PDB entry 6PUI | X-ray diffraction, 1.96 A resolution | chains A and G of the 4 polymer chains in the assembly

# Chain A
Protein: Major histocompatibility complex class I-related gene protein
Source organism: Homo sapiens
Reference sequence: Q95460 (HMR1_HUMAN); residues 1-270 here correspond to UniProt positions 23-292 (UniProt number = residue number + 22)
Sequence (271 residues; row label = number of the first residue in the row; numbering starts at 0):
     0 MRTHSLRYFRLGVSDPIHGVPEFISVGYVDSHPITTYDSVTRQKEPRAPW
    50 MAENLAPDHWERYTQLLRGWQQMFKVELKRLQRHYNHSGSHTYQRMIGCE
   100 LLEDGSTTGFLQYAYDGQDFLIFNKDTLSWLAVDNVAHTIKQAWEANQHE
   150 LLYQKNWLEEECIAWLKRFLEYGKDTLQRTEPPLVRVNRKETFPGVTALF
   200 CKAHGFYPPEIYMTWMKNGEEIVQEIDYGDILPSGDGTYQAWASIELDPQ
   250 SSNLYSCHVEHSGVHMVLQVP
Disordered / not traced: 190-195
Sequence notes: initiating methionine (0); conflict Ser261 (Cys283 in Q95460)
UniProt features mapped onto this chain:
  - binding site (5-(2-oxoethylideneamino)-6-(D-ribitylamino)uracil): Arg9, Ser24, Lys43, Arg94, Tyr152, Gln153
  - binding site (5-(2-oxopropylideneamino)-6-(D-ribitylamino)uracil): Arg9, Ser24, Lys43, Arg94, Tyr152, Gln153
  - binding site (7-hydroxy-6-methyl-8-(1-D-ribityl)lumazine): Arg9, Ser24, Lys43, Arg94, Tyr152, Gln153
  - binding site (8-(9H-purin-6-yl)-2-oxa-8-azabicyclo[3.3.1]nona-3,6-diene-4,6-dicarbaldehyde): Arg9, Lys43, His58, Arg94
  - binding site (2-amino-4-oxopteridine-6-carbaldehyde): Lys43
  - binding site (pyridoxal): Lys43
  - glycosylation: Asn85 (N-linked (GlcNAc...) asparagine)
Disulfide bonds: Cys98-Cys161, Cys200-Cys256
Covalently attached groups: compound Q7P linked to Lys43
Small-molecule neighbours: Q7P (6-[(4-hydroxybutyl)amino]-5-[(E)-(2-oxopropylidene)amino]pyrimidine-2,4(1H,3H)-dione): Tyr7, Phe8, Arg9, Ser24, Thr34, His58, Tyr62, Leu66, Trp69, Arg94, Ile96, Tyr152, Trp156

# Chain G
Protein: Human TCR beta chain
Source organism: Homo sapiens
Sequence (246 residues; each row starts with the number of its first residue; numbering starts at 0):
     0 MNAGVTQTPKFQVLKTGQSMTLQCAQDMNHNSMYWYRQDPGMGLRLIYYS
    50 ASEGTTDKGEVPNGYNVSRLNKREFSLRLESAAPSQTSVYFCASSVWTGE
   100 GSGELFFGEGSRLTVLEDLKNVFPPEVAVFEPSEAEISHTQKATLVCLAT
   150 GFYPDHVELSWWVNGKEVHSGVCTDPQPLKEQPALNDSRYALSSRLRVSA
   200 TFWQNPRNHFRCQVQFYGLSENDEWTQDRAKPVTQIVSAEAWGRAD
Disordered / not traced: 0
Disulfide bonds: Cys23-Cys91, Cys146-Cys211
Ion coordination: Na+: Tyr47, Pro61, Tyr64

# How chain A and chain G interact
Contacting residue pairs (21; chain A residue first):
  Arg41(A) with Gly53(G), hydrogen bond (side chain-backbone)
  Arg61(A) with Tyr48(G), hydrogen bond
  Gln64(A) with Tyr48(G); Ala50(G); Thr54(G), hydrogen bond; Thr55(G); Asp56(G)
  Leu65(A) with Thr97(G)
  Arg67(A) with Ser51(G); Thr54(G), hydrogen bond
  Gly68(A) with Ser51(G)
  Trp69(A) with Thr97(G)
  Gln71(A) with Ser51(G)
  Met72(A) with Trp96(G), hydrophobic
  Asn146(A) with Glu99(G)
  His148(A) with Ser101(G)
  Glu149(A) with Glu99(G); Gly100(G); Ser101(G), hydrogen bond
  Tyr152(A) with Gly98(G); Gly100(G)
Interface residues without a listed pair, chain A (15 interface residues in all): Glu60, Val75
Interface residues without a listed pair, chain G (14 interface residues in all): Asn30

# In short
Chain A and chain G form an interface of 15 and 14 residues respectively; the contacts include 5 hydrogen
bonds. Polar contacts include Arg41(A)-Gly53(G), Arg61(A)-Tyr48(G) and Gln64(A)-Thr54(G). Covalently linked
compound Q7P: at Lys43(A).
Here chain A is Major histocompatibility complex class I-related gene protein and chain G is Human TCR beta
chain, both from Homo sapiens. Entry 6PUI (Structure of human MAIT A-F7 TCR in complex with human
MR1-4'OH-Butyl-5-OP-U) was determined by X-ray diffraction, deposited together with 6PUC, 6PUD, 6PUE, 6PUF,
6PUG, 6PUH and 4 further entries.
